PDB entry 8XP0 | electron microscopy, 4.00 A resolution | chains M and a of the 18 polymer chains in the assembly

[Chain M]
Name: Flagellar motor switch protein FliG
From: Salmonella enterica subsp. enterica serovar Typhimurium str. LT2
Reference sequence: P0A1J9 (FLIG_SALTY); residues 1-331 here = UniProt positions 1-331
Amino-acid sequence (331 residues; each row starts with the number of its first residue):
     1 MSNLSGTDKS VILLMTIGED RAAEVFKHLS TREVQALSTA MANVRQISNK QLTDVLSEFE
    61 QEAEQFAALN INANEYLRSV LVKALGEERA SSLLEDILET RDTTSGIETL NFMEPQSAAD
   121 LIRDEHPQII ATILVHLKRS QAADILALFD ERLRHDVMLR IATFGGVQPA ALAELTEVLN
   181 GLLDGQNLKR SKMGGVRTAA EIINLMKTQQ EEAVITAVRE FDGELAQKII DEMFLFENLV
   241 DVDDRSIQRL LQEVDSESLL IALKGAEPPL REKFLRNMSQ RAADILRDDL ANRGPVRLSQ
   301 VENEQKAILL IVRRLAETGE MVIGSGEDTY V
Unresolved in the structure: 1-4, 100-103, 324-331
Curated features (UniProtKB/Swiss-Prot):
  - motif: Glu125 to Gln128 (Part of the EHPQR-motif)
  - site: Arg160 (Part of the EHPQR-motif)

[Chain a]
Name: Flagellar motor switch protein FliM
From: Salmonella enterica subsp. enterica serovar Typhimurium str. LT2
Reference sequence: P26418 (FLIM_SALTY); residues 1-334 here = UniProt positions 1-334
Amino-acid sequence (334 residues; each row starts with the number of its first residue):
     1 MGDSILSQAE IDALLNGDSD TKDEPTPGIA SDSDIRPYDP NTQRRVVRER LQALEIINER
    61 FARQFRMGLF NLLRRSPDIT VGAIRIQPYH EFARNLPVPT NLNLIHLKPL RGTGLVVFSP
   121 SLVFIAVDNL FGGDGRFPTK VEGREFTHTE QRVINRMLKL ALEGYSDAWK AINPLEVEYV
   181 RSEMQVKFTN ITTSPNDIVV NTPFHVEIGN LTGEFNICLP FSMIEPLREL LVNPPLENSR
   241 HEDQNWRDNL VRQVQHSELE LVANFADIPL RLSQILKLKP GDVLPIEKPD RIIAHVDGVP
   301 VLTSQYGTVN GQYALRVEHL INPILNSLNE EQPK
Unresolved in the structure: 1-33, 323-334
Curated features (UniProtKB/Swiss-Prot):
  - mutagenesis: Asn155 (N155E: Altered motor bias with clockwise rotation, partially suppresses a yhjH disruption), Leu160 (L160D: Altered motor bias with clockwise rotation, partially suppresses a yhjH disruption)

[Chain M / chain a interface]
Pairs across the interface (8):
  Asp120(M) - Ser76(a)  hydrogen bond
  Leu121(M) - Phe70(a)  hydrophobic
  Asp124(M) - Ser76(a)
  Asp184(M) - Phe70(a)
  Asp184(M) - Asn71(a)
  Gly185(M) - Arg74(a)  hydrogen bond (backbone-side chain)
  Gln186(M) - Arg74(a)
  Phe221(M) - Phe137(a)  hydrophobic
Also at the interface, not in a pair above, chain M (8 interface residues in all): Ser117
Also at the interface, not in a pair above, chain a (6 interface residues in all): Arg75

[Summary]
8 residues of chain M and 6 residues of chain a are in contact; the contacts include 2 hydrogen bonds. Polar
contacts include Asp120(M)-Ser76(a) and Gly185(M)-Arg74(a). From UniProt: 2 mutagenesis sites on chain a.
Chain M is Flagellar motor switch protein FliG and chain a is Flagellar motor switch protein FliM, both from
Salmonella enterica subsp. enterica serovar Typhimurium str. LT2; the structure, Cryo-EM structure of the
protomers of the C ring in the CCW state, was determined by electron microscopy, deposited together with 8WHT,
8WIW, 8WK3, 8WK4, 8WKI, 8WKK and 11 further entries.
